PDB entry 5UIP | X-ray diffraction, 1.90 A resolution | chain A

# Chain A
Name: Dihydrofolate reductase
Source organism: Escherichia coli
Notes: EC 1.5.1.3
UniProt: P0ABQ4 (DYR_ECOLI); residues 2-159 here = UniProt positions 2-159
Sequence (163 residues; each row starts with the number of its first residue):
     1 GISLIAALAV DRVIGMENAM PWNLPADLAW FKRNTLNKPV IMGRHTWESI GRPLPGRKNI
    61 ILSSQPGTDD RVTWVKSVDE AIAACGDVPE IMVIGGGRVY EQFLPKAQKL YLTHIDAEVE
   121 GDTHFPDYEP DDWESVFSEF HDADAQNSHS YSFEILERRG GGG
Not modelled in the structure: 160-163
Sequence notes: expression tag (1, 160-163); engineered mutation Ser152 (Cys in P0ABQ4)
Swiss-Prot annotation at these positions:
  - binding site (substrate): Ile5, Asp27, Arg52, Arg57, Thr113
  - binding site (NADP(+)): Ala7, Val13 to Ala19, His45, Thr46, Ser63, Ser64, Lys76, Gly95 to Gln102
  - natural variant: Leu28 (L28R: In strain: B[RT500] isozyme 2), Trp30 (W30G: In strain: 1810), Glu154 (E154K: In strain: B[MB1428]; E154Q: In strain: 1810)
  - mutagenesis: Met16 (M16F/S: Increases catalytic rate about 2-fold; M16N: Increases catalytic rate about 2-fold. Increases catalytic rate about 7-fold; when associated with L-20; Y-42; F-92; A-85 and S-152), Met20 (M20I/V: Increases catalytic rate 2-fold; M20L: Increases catalytic rate 2.5-fold. Increases catalytic rate about 7-fold; when associated with N-16; Y-42; F-92; A-85 and S-152), Met42 (M42V: Increases catalytic rate almost 2-fold; M42Y: Increases catalytic rate almost 2-fold. Increases catalytic rate about 7-fold; when associated with N-16; L-20; A-85; F-92 and S-152), Cys85 (C85A: Decreases catalytic rate by one third. Increases catalytic rate about 7-fold; when associated with N-16; L-20; Y-42; F-92 and S-152), Met92 (M92F: No effect. Increases catalytic rate about 7-fold; when associated with N-16; L-20; Y-42; A-85 and S-152; M92L: No effect)
Ligand contacts:
  - 8DM (N-(4-aminobenzene-1-carbonyl)-L-glutamic acid): Leu28, Phe31, Lys32, Ile50, Arg52, Leu54, Pro55, Arg57
  - pyrimidine-2,4-diamine (LG3): Ile5, Ala6, Ala7, Asp27, Leu28, Trp30, Phe31, Ile94, Tyr100, Thr113
  - NADP (NAP; NADP nicotinamide-adenine-dinucleotide phosphate): Gly43, Arg44, His45, Thr46, Leu62, Ser63, Ser64, Gln65, Lys76, Ser77, Val78, Gly95, Gly96, Gly97, Arg98, Val99, Gln102, Thr123

# Overview
Bound to chain A: compound 8DM, pyrimidine-2,4-diamine and NADP. UniProt lists 5 substrate-binding residues,
21 NADP+-binding residues and 5 mutagenesis sites.
Chain A is Dihydrofolate reductase (Escherichia coli); the structure, structure of DHFR with bound DAP, p-ABG
and NADP, was determined by X-ray diffraction (same publication as 5UII, 5UIH and 5UIO).
